PDB entry 3VUE | X-ray diffraction, 2.70 A resolution | chain A

# Chain A
Molecule: Granule-bound starch synthase 1, chloroplastic/amyloplastic
From: Oryza sativa Japonica Group
Notes: EC 2.4.1.242; fragment: catalytic domain
UniProt: Q0DEV5 (SSG1_ORYSJ); residues 83-609 here = UniProt positions 83-609
Sequence (536 residues; numbered 74 to 609; the number before each row is that of its first residue):
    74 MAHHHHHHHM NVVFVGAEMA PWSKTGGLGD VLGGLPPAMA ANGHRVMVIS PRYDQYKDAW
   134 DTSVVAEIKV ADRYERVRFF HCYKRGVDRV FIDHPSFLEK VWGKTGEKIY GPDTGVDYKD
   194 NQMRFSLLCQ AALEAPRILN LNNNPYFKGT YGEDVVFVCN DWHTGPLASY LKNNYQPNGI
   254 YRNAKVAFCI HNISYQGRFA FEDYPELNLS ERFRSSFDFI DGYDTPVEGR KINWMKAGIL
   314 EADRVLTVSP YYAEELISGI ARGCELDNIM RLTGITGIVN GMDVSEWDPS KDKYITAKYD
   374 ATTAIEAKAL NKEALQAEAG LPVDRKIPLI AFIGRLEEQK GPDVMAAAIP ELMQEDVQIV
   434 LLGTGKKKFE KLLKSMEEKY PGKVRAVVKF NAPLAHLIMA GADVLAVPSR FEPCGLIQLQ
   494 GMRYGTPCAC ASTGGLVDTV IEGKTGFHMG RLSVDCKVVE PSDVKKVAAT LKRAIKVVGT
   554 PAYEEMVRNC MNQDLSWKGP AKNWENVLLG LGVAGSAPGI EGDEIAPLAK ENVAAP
Not modelled in the structure: 74-80, 174-191, 587-609
Disulfides: Cys-337/Cys-529
Differences from the reference sequence: expression tag (74-82)
Curated features (UniProtKB/Swiss-Prot):
  - binding site (ADP-alpha-D-glucose): Lys-97
  - binding site (ADP): Gly-100, Arg-408, Lys-413, Lys-462, Gln-493

# Summary
UniProt lists ADP-alpha-D-glucose-binding residue Lys-97 and 5 ADP-binding residues.
Chain A is Granule-bound starch synthase 1, chloroplastic/amyloplastic (Oryza sativa Japonica Group); the
structure, Crystal Structure of Rice Granule bound Starch Synthase I Catalytic Domain, was determined by X-ray
diffraction together with 3VUF from the same study.
